PDB entry 2BTC | X-ray diffraction, 1.50 A resolution | chains E and I

== Chain E ==
Molecule: Protein (TRYPSIN)
Organism: Bos taurus
Notes: EC 3.4.21.4
UniProt: P00760 (TRY1_BOVIN); the construct lacks a stretch of the UniProt sequence and is renumbered around it, so the offset changes along the chain: 16-34 = UniProt 21-39; 37-67 = UniProt 40-70; 69-125 = UniProt 71-127; 127-130 = UniProt 128-131; 5 more segments
Chain sequence (223 residues; row label = number of the first residue in the row; note: 10 numbers in that range are skipped by the numbering (no residue carries them; nothing is unmodelled there)):
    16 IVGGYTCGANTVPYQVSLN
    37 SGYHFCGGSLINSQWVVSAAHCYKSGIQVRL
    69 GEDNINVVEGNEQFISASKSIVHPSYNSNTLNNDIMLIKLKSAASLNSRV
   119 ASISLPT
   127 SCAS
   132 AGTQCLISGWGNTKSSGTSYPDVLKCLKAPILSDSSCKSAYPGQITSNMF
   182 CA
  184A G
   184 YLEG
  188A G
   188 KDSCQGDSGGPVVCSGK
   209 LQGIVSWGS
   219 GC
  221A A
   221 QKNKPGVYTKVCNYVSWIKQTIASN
Disulfides: Cys22-Cys157, Cys42-Cys58, Cys128-Cys232, Cys136-Cys201, Cys168-Cys182, Cys191-Cys220
Ion coordination: Ca2+: Glu70, Asn72, Val75, Glu80

== Chain I ==
Molecule: Protein (TRYPSIN inhibitor)
Organism: Cucurbita pepo
UniProt: P10293 (ITR3_CUCPE); residues 501-529 here correspond to UniProt positions 4-32 (UniProt number = residue number - 497)
Chain sequence (29 residues; row label = number of the first residue in the row):
   501 RVCPKILMECKKDSDCLAECICLEHGYCG
Disulfides: Cys503-Cys520, Cys510-Cys522, Cys516-Cys528
Curated features (UniProtKB/Swiss-Prot):
  - site: Lys505, Ile506 (Reactive bond)

== How chain E and chain I interact ==
Contacting residue pairs - 41 pairs, chain E then chain I:
  His40(E) - Leu507(I)
  Phe41(E) - Ile506(I)
  Phe41(E) - Leu507(I)  hydrogen bond (backbone-backbone)
  Cys42(E) - Ile506(I)  hydrophobic
  His57(E) - Pro504(I)
  His57(E) - Lys505(I)
  His57(E) - Ile506(I)
  Leu99(E) - Pro504(I)  hydrophobic
  Thr149(E) - His525(I)
  Tyr151(E) - Leu507(I)  hydrophobic
  Tyr151(E) - Tyr527(I)
  Gln175(E) - Val502(I)
  Asp189(E) - Lys505(I)  salt bridge
  Ser190(E) - Lys505(I)  hydrogen bond (backbone-side chain)
  Cys191(E) - Lys505(I)
  Gln192(E) - Cys503(I)  hydrogen bond
  Gln192(E) - Pro504(I)
  Gln192(E) - Lys505(I)
  Gln192(E) - Ile506(I)
  Gln192(E) - Cys528(I)
  Gln192(E) - Gly529(I)
  Gly193(E) - Lys505(I)  hydrogen bond (backbone-backbone)
  Gly193(E) - Ile506(I)
  Gly193(E) - Leu507(I)
  Asp194(E) - Lys505(I)  hydrogen bond (backbone-backbone)
  Ser195(E) - Lys505(I)  hydrogen bond (side chain-backbone)
  Ser195(E) - Ile506(I)  hydrogen bond (side chain-backbone)
  Val213(E) - Lys505(I)
  Ser214(E) - Pro504(I)
  Ser214(E) - Lys505(I)  hydrogen bond (backbone-backbone)
  Trp215(E) - Val502(I)  hydrophobic
  Trp215(E) - Cys503(I)
  Trp215(E) - Pro504(I)  hydrophobic
  Trp215(E) - Lys505(I)
  Gly216(E) - Arg501(I)
  Gly216(E) - Cys503(I)  hydrogen bond (backbone-backbone)
  Gly216(E) - Lys505(I)
  Ser217(E) - Arg501(I)  hydrogen bond (side chain-backbone)
  Gly219(E) - Arg501(I)
  Gly219(E) - Lys505(I)
  Gly226(E) - Lys505(I)
Other interface residues (no listed pair), chain E (24 interface residues in all): Tyr39, Cys58
Other interface residues (no listed pair), chain I (12 interface residues in all): Leu517

== Overview ==
24 residues of chain E face 12 of chain I across their interface; the contacts include 10 hydrogen bonds and 1
salt bridge. Polar contacts include Asp189(E)-Lys505(I), Ser190(E)-Lys505(I) and Gln192(E)-Cys503(I).
Glu70(E), Asn72(E), Val75(E) and Glu80(E) form the Ca2+ site.
Here chain E is Protein (TRYPSIN) (Bos taurus) and chain I is Protein (TRYPSIN inhibitor) (Cucurbita pepo).
Entry 2BTC (Bovine trypsin in complex with squash seed inhibitor (cucurbita pepo trypsin inhibitor II)) was
determined by X-ray diffraction, deposited together with 2STA and 2STB.
